PDB entry 4R1Z | X-ray diffraction, 3.30 A resolution | chain A

# Chain A
Molecule: Cyp17a1 protein
Source organism: Danio rerio
UniProt: B3DH80 (B3DH80_DANRE); numbering as in UniProt (aligned over 81-519)
Amino-acid sequence (439 residues; numbered 81 to 519; the number before each row is that of its first residue):
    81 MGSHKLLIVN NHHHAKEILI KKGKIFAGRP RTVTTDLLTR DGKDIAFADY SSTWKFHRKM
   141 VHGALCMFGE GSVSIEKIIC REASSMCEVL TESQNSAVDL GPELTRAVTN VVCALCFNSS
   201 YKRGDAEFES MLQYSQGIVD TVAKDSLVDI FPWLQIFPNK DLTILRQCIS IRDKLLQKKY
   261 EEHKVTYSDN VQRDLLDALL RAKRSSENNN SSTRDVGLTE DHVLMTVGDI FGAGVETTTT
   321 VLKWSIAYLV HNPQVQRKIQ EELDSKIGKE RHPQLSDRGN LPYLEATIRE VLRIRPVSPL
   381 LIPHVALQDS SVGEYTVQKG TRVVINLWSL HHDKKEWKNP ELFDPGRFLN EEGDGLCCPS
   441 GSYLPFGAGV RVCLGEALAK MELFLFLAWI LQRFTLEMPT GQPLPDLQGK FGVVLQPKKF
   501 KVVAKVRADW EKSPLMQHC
Not modelled in the structure: 81-82, 227-232, 290-294, 511-519
Ion coordination: heme Fe: Cys453 (together with Abiraterone)
Ligand contacts:
  - Abiraterone (AER): Leu118, Ala126, Phe127, Tyr214, Ser215, Ile218, Val219, Gly308, Asp309, Gly312, Ala313, Glu316, Thr317, Val377, Ser378, Ile382, Cys453, Val493, Val494
  - heme (HEM): Leu99, Arg109, Ile125, Ala126, Trp134, Arg138, Ile310, Ala313, Gly314, Thr317, Thr318, Val321, Leu372, Val377, Ser378, Leu381, Ile382, His384, Pro445, Phe446, Gly447, Arg451, Val452, Cys453, Leu454, Gly455, Ala459

# Overview
Bound to chain A: heme and Abiraterone.
Chain A is Cyp17a1 protein (Danio rerio); the structure, Zebra fish cytochrome P450 17A1 with Abiraterone, was
determined by X-ray diffraction, deposited together with 4R20 and 4R21.
